2ZH2 - chains B and A; structure by X-ray diffraction, 2.66 A resolution.

[Chain B]
Molecule: tRNA
Sequence (34 nucleotides; numbered 1 to 34; the number before each row is that of its first residue):
     1 GGCCCGGGGC GGUUCGAUUC CGCCCUGGGC CAAC

[Chain A]
Molecule: CCA-adding enzyme
Organism: Archaeoglobus fulgidus
Notes: EC 2.7.7.25, 2.7.7.21
Reference sequence: O28126 (CCA_ARCFU); numbering as in UniProt (aligned over 1-437)
Chain sequence (437 residues; numbered 1 to 437; the number before each row is that of its first residue):
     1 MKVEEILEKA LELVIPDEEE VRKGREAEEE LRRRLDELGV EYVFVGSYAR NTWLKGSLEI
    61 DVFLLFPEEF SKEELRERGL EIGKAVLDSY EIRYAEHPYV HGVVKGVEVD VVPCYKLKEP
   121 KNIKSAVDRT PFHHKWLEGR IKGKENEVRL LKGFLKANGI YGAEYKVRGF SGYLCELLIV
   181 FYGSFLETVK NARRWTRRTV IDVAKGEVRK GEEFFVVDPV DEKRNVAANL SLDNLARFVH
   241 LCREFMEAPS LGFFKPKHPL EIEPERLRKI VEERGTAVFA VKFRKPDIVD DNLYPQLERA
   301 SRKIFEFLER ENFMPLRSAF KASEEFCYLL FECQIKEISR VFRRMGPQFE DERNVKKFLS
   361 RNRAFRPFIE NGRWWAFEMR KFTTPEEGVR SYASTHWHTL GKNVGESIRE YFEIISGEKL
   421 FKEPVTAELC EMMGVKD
UniProt features mapped onto this chain:
  - binding site (ATP): Ser47, Arg50, His133, Lys152, Tyr161
  - binding site (CTP): Ser47, Arg50, His133, Lys152, Tyr161
  - binding site (Mg(2+)): Glu59, Asp61, Asp110
  - mutagenesis: Arg50 (R50A: High decrease in both AMP and CMP incorporation), Asp110 (D110A: High decrease in both AMP and CMP incorporation), His133 (H133A: No decrease in both AMP and CMP incorporation), Arg299 to Arg302 (Does not affect the CCA tRNA nucleotidyltransferase activity, while the CCACCA tRNA nucleotidyltransferase activity is strongly reduced)
From the paper describing this entry:
  - contacts within the chain: Glu96-Ala126 (hydrogen bond)
  - mutagenesis - R224A: decreased catalytic activity on mini-D73U74
  - mutagenesis - R224A: decreased catalytic activity on mini-D73N74
  - mutagenesis - R224A: decreased catalytic activity on mini-D73U74C75
  - mutagenesis - R224A: decreased catalytic activity on mini-D73C74U75
  - mutagenesis - R224A: unchanged catalytic activity on mini-D73C74C75

[How chain B and chain A interact]
Pairs across the interface (52; chain B residue first):
  G1(B) - Tyr165(A)  base contact
  G1(B) - Asn292(A)  hydrogen bond to the sugar
  G1(B) - Gln296(A)  hydrogen bond to the sugar
  G1(B) - Lys402(A)  phosphate contact
  G2(B) - Tyr165(A)  base contact
  G2(B) - Pro295(A)  sugar contact
  G2(B) - Gln296(A)  sugar contact
  G2(B) - Arg299(A)  phosphate contact
  G2(B) - Gly401(A)  phosphate contact
  G2(B) - Lys402(A)  hydrogen bond to the phosphate
  C3(B) - Arg299(A)  salt bridge to the phosphate
  C3(B) - Arg302(A)  salt bridge to the phosphate
  U14(B) - Arg344(A)  salt bridge to the phosphate
  U14(B) - Arg361(A)  salt bridge to the phosphate
  C15(B) - Met345(A)  base contact
  C15(B) - Gly346(A)  hydrogen bond to the base
  C15(B) - Pro347(A)  base contact
  C15(B) - Asn354(A)  hydrogen bond to the sugar
  C15(B) - Lys357(A)  sugar contact
  C15(B) - Phe358(A)  hydrogen bond to the sugar
  C15(B) - Arg361(A)  salt bridge to the phosphate
  C15(B) - Arg363(A)  salt bridge to the phosphate
  G16(B) - Asn354(A)  sugar contact
  G16(B) - Lys357(A)  salt bridge to the phosphate
  C21(B) - Arg310(A)  hydrogen bond to the phosphate
  C21(B) - His396(A)  hydrogen bond to the sugar
  G22(B) - Lys303(A)  salt bridge to the phosphate
  G22(B) - Arg310(A)  salt bridge to the phosphate
  G22(B) - Tyr392(A)  hydrogen bond to the phosphate
  G22(B) - His396(A)  phosphate contact
  C23(B) - His398(A)  salt bridge to the phosphate
  C23(B) - Thr399(A)  phosphate contact
  C24(B) - His398(A)  salt bridge to the phosphate
  C31(B) - Tyr165(A)  hydrogen bond to the base
  C31(B) - Arg224(A)  salt bridge to the phosphate
  C31(B) - Ala228(A)  sugar contact
  C31(B) - Asn229(A)  hydrogen bond to the sugar
  A32(B) - Ala163(A)  sugar contact
  A32(B) - Glu164(A)  sugar contact
  A32(B) - Tyr165(A)  sugar contact
  A32(B) - Arg224(A)  salt bridge to the phosphate
  A32(B) - Asn229(A)  sugar contact
  A32(B) - Asp291(A)  hydrogen bond to the sugar
  A33(B) - Ala95(A)  sugar contact
  A33(B) - Glu96(A)  hydrogen bond to the base
  A33(B) - Tyr99(A)  sugar contact
  A33(B) - Asp291(A)  sugar contact
  C34(B) - Asp61(A)  hydrogen bond to the sugar
  C34(B) - Phe63(A)  sugar contact
  C34(B) - Tyr99(A)  hydrogen bond to the phosphate
  C34(B) - Asp110(A)  phosphate contact
  C34(B) - Thr130(A)  base contact
Other interface residues (no listed pair), chain A (42 interface residues in all): Tyr94, Val112, Ser171, Val226, Arg373, Asn403

[Overview]
14 residues of chain B and 42 residues of chain A are in contact, with 15 hydrogen bonds and 13 salt bridges.
Among the polar pairs are C15(B)-Gly346(A), C31(B)-Tyr165(A) and A33(B)-Glu96(A). The paper reports that R224A
of chain A reduces catalytic activity on mini-D73U74; contacts within the chain involving Glu96(A) and
Ala126(A).
Here chain B is tRNA and chain A is CCA-adding enzyme (Archaeoglobus fulgidus). Entry 2ZH2 (Complex structure
of AFCCA with tRNAminiDAC) was determined by X-ray diffraction (same publication as 2ZH1, 2ZH3, 2ZH4, 2ZH6,
2ZH7, 2ZH8 and 3 further entries).
